8QC6 - chains A and B; structure by X-ray diffraction, 2.40 A resolution.

[Chain A (and B)]
Molecule: Oxidoreductase
Organism: Arthrobacter sp. U41
Notes: chain B of this document is another copy of the same molecule, construct and numbering; everything in this record applies to it too
Reference sequence: A0A1C9WRL0 (A0A1C9WRL0_9MICC); numbering as in UniProt (aligned over 1-379)
Chain sequence (392 residues; each row starts with the number of its first residue; numbers below 1 keep their minus sign (Met-12 is residue -12)):
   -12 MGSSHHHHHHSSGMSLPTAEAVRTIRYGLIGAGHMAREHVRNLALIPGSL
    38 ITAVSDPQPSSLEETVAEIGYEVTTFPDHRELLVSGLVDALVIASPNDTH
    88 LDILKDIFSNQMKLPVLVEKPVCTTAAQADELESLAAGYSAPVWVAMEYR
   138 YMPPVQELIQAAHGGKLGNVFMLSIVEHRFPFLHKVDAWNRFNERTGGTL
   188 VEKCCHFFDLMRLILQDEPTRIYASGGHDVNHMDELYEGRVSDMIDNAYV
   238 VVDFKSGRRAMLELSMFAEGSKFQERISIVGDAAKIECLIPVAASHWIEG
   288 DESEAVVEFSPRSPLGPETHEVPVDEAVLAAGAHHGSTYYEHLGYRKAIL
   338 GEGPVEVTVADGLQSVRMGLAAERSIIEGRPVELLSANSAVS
Disordered / not traced: -12 to 6, 373-379 (chain B: -12 to 7, 373-379)
Construct notes: initiating methionine (-12); expression tag (-11 to 0)
Small-molecule neighbours:
  - NAD (nicotinamide-adenine-dinucleotide): Ile17, Gly18, Ala19, Gly20, His21, Met22, Ala23, Asp43, Pro44, Gln45, Ser48, Ala81, Ser82, Pro83, Asn84, Thr86, His87, Ile90, Glu106, Lys107, Pro108, Ala133, Glu135, Tyr136, Lys172, Val173, Trp176, Glu189, His193, His321
  - sulfoquinovose (R7R): Lys107, Tyr136, Arg166, Phe167, Phe169, Leu170, Lys172, Asn177, Glu189, Lys190, His193, His321
Reported in the primary citation:
  - binding site for sulfoquinovose: Lys107, Tyr136, Arg166, Leu170, Lys172, Glu189, His193, His321
  - conformationally variable residues (side-chain flip): Tyr136
  - catalytic residues: Tyr136, His193, His321 (proposed by the authors, not directly observed)

[Chain A / chain B interface]
Pairs across the interface (88; chain A residue first):
  Phe158(A) - Asp216(B)
  Phe158(A) - Val217(B)  hydrophobic
  Met159(A) - Asn234(B)
  Met159(A) - Ala235(B)
  Met159(A) - Tyr236(B)
  Met159(A) - Leu251(B)
  Met159(A) - Ser252(B)
  Leu160(A) - Tyr236(B)  hydrogen bond (backbone-side chain)
  Ser161(A) - Tyr236(B)  hydrogen bond
  Ser161(A) - Glu250(B)  hydrogen bond
  His165(A) - Lys272(B)  hydrogen bond
  Pro168(A) - Arg299(B)
  Arg208(A) - Tyr210(B)  hydrogen bond
  Tyr210(A) - Arg208(B)  hydrogen bond
  Tyr210(A) - Tyr210(B)  hydrophobic
  Tyr210(A) - Asp240(B)
  Tyr210(A) - Pro368(B)
  Ser212(A) - Val238(B)
  Ser212(A) - Asp240(B)  hydrogen bond
  Ser212(A) - Arg246(B)  hydrogen bond
  Gly213(A) - Arg246(B)  hydrogen bond (backbone-side chain)
  Gly214(A) - Arg246(B)
  Asp216(A) - Phe158(B)
  Asp216(A) - Arg246(B)  salt bridge
  Val217(A) - Phe158(B)  hydrophobic
  Val217(A) - Asp269(B)
  Val217(A) - Arg299(B)
  Asn234(A) - Met159(B)
  Asn234(A) - Arg246(B)  hydrogen bond
  Ala235(A) - Met159(B)
  Tyr236(A) - Met159(B)
  Tyr236(A) - Leu160(B)  hydrogen bond (side chain-backbone)
  Tyr236(A) - Ser161(B)  hydrogen bond
  Tyr236(A) - Arg246(B)
  Tyr236(A) - Ala247(B)
  Tyr236(A) - Met248(B)  hydrophobic
  Val238(A) - Ser212(B)
  Val238(A) - Val238(B)  hydrophobic
  Asp240(A) - Tyr210(B)
  Asp240(A) - Ser212(B)  hydrogen bond
  Arg246(A) - Ser212(B)  hydrogen bond
  Arg246(A) - Gly213(B)  hydrogen bond (side chain-backbone)
  Arg246(A) - Gly214(B)
  Arg246(A) - Asp216(B)  salt bridge
  Arg246(A) - Asn234(B)  hydrogen bond
  Arg246(A) - Tyr236(B)
  Ala247(A) - Tyr236(B)
  Met248(A) - Tyr236(B)  hydrophobic
  Met248(A) - Met248(B)  hydrophobic
  Glu250(A) - Met159(B)
  Glu250(A) - Ser161(B)  hydrogen bond
  Leu251(A) - Met159(B)
  Ser252(A) - Met159(B)
  Ser252(A) - Val267(B)
  Phe254(A) - Val267(B)  hydrophobic
  Phe254(A) - Gly268(B)
  Phe254(A) - Arg299(B)  hydrogen bond (backbone-side chain)
  Glu256(A) - Arg299(B)  salt bridge
  Glu256(A) - Leu302(B)
  Gly257(A) - Ser297(B)
  Gly257(A) - Pro298(B)
  Ser258(A) - Lys272(B)  hydrogen bond
  Lys259(A) - Glu295(B)  salt bridge
  Arg263(A) - Arg263(B)
  Val267(A) - His165(B)
  Val267(A) - Ser252(B)
  Val267(A) - Phe254(B)  hydrophobic
  Gly268(A) - Phe254(B)
  Asp269(A) - Val217(B)
  Lys272(A) - His165(B)  hydrogen bond
  Lys272(A) - Ser258(B)  hydrogen bond
  His283(A) - Leu302(B)
  Trp284(A) - Leu302(B)  hydrophobic
  Trp284(A) - Pro304(B)
  Ile285(A) - Leu302(B)
  Ser297(A) - Gly257(B)
  Pro298(A) - Gly257(B)
  Arg299(A) - Pro168(B)
  Arg299(A) - Phe254(B)  hydrogen bond (side chain-backbone)
  Arg299(A) - Glu256(B)  salt bridge
  Arg299(A) - Gly257(B)
  Leu302(A) - Glu256(B)
  Leu302(A) - His283(B)
  Leu302(A) - Trp284(B)  hydrophobic
  Leu302(A) - Ile285(B)
  Pro304(A) - Trp284(B)
  Pro368(A) - Gly366(B)
  Pro368(A) - Pro368(B)
Interface residues without a listed pair, chain A (49 interface residues in all): Val163, Ala211, Asn218, Ala255, Ser265, Gly366
Interface residues without a listed pair, chain B (50 interface residues in all): Asn218, Ala255, Lys259, Ser265, Glu274, Arg367

[In short]
Chain A and chain B form an interface of 49 and 50 residues respectively, with 22 hydrogen bonds and 5 salt
bridges. Polar contacts include Asp216(A)-Arg246(B), Glu256(A)-Arg299(B) and Lys259(A)-Glu295(B). Bound to
chain A: NAD and sulfoquinovose. The paper reports catalytic residues Tyr136(A), His193(A) and His321(A); a
binding site for sulfoquinovose at Lys107(A), Tyr136(A) and Arg166(A) among others.
Both chains are Oxidoreductase (Arthrobacter sp. U41). Entry 8QC6 (Crystal Structure of NAD-dependent
glycoside hydrolase from Arthrobacter sp. U41 in complex with NAD+ and sulfoquinovose ...) was determined by
X-ray diffraction together with 8QC2 and 8QC5 from the same study.
